7PF2 - chains E and J of the 19 polymer chains in the assembly; structure by electron microscopy, 5.10 A resolution (low resolution: residue-level contacts below are approximate; hydrogen-bond / salt-bridge calls are withheld).

Chain E:
Name: Histone H3.2
From: Homo sapiens
Reference sequence: Q71DI3 (H32_HUMAN); residues 0-135 here correspond to UniProt positions 1-136 (UniProt number = residue number + 1)
Amino-acid sequence (136 residues; each row starts with the number of its first residue; numbering starts at 0):
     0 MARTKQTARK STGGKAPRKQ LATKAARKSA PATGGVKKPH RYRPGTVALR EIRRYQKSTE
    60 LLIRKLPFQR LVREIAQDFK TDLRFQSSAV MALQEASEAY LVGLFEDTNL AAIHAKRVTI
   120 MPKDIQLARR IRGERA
Unresolved in the structure: 0-36, 134-135
Construct notes: engineered mutation Ala-110 (Cys111 in Q71DI3)

Chain J:
Molecule: 748-nt DNA strand
From: synthetic construct
Sequence (748 nucleotides; numbered 188 to 1122; 187 numbers in that range are skipped by the numbering (no residue carries them; nothing is unmodelled there); the number before each row is that of its first residue):
   188 ATCACCTTAA TACTTACATG ACAGGATGTA TATATCTGAC ACGTGCCTGG AGACTAGGGA
   248 GTAATCCCCT TGGCGGTTAA AACGCGGGGG ACAGCGCGTA CGTGCGTTTA AGCGGTGCTA
   308 GAGCTGTCTA CGACCAATTG AGCGGCCTCG GCACCGGGAT TCTCCAGGCG GCCAGTGCGC
   368 GA
   557 GACGGGTTAC CTTAATACTT ACATGACAGG ATGTATATAT CTGACACGTG CCTGGAGACT
   617 AGGGAGTAAT CCCCTTGGCG GTTAAAACGC GGGGGACAGC GCGTACGTGC GTTTAAGCGG
   677 TGCTAGAGCT GTCTACGACC AATTGAGCGG CCTCGGCACC GGGATTCTCC AGGCGGCCAG
   737 TGCGCGAGAC GGGTTACCTT AATACTTACA TGACAGGATG TATATATCTG ACACGTGCCT
   797 GGAGACTAGG GAGTAATCCC CTTGGCGGTT AAAACGCGGG GGACAGCGCG TACGTGCGTT
   857 TAAGCGGTGC TAGAGCTGTC TACGACCAAT TGAGCGGCCT CGGCACCGGG ATTCTCCAGG
   917 CGGCCAGTGC GCGAGACGGG TTACCTTAAT ACTTACATGA CAGGATGTAT ATATCTGACA
   977 CGTGCCTGGA GACTAGGGAG TAATCCCCTT GGCGGTTAAA ACGCGGGGGA CAGCGCGTAC
  1037 GTGCGTTTAA GCGGTGCTAG AGCTGTCTAC GACCAATTGA GCGGCCTCGG CACCGGGATT
  1097 CTCCAGGCGG CCAGTGCGCG AGAGAT
Unresolved in the structure: 188-197, 557-571, 739-1122

How chain E and chain J interact:
Pairs across the interface (28; chain E residue first):
  Lys-37(E) with DC726(J); DA727(J)
  His-39(E) with DC725(J)
  Arg-40(E) with DG647(J); DC725(J); DC726(J)
  Tyr-41(E) with DC725(J)
  Arg-42(E) with DG650(J); DC725(J)
  Pro-43(E) with DG649(J); DG650(J)
  Thr-45(E) with DT724(J); DC725(J)
  Arg-63(E) with DA641(J); DA642(J)
  Gln-68(E) with DT632(J)
  Arg-72(E) with DT632(J)
  Arg-83(E) with DT632(J)
  Phe-84(E) with DT631(J); DT632(J)
  Gln-85(E) with DT631(J)
  Ser-86(E) with DT631(J)
  Arg-116(E) with DA652(J)
  Val-117(E) with DG651(J); DA652(J)
  Thr-118(E) with DG651(J); DA652(J)
  Met-120(E) with DC653(J)
Other interface residues (no listed pair), chain E (20 interface residues in all): Ser-87, Lys-115

Overview:
The interface between chain E and chain J involves 20 residues on one side and 14 on the other.
Chain E is Histone H3.2 (Homo sapiens) and chain J is a 748-nt DNA strand (synthetic construct); the
structure, Nucleosome stack of the 4x187 nucleosome array containing H1, was determined by electron
microscopy, deposited together with 7PET, 7PEU, 7PEV, 7PEW, 7PEX, 7PEY and 16 further entries.
